1EIS - chain A; structure by X-ray diffraction, 1.66 A resolution.

Chain A:
Name: Protein (agglutinin isolectin VI/agglutinin isolectin V)
Source organism: Urtica dioica
Reference sequence: Q9SYR5 (Q9SYR5_URTDI); residues 1-89 here correspond to UniProt positions 24-112 (UniProt number = residue number + 23)
Chain sequence (90 residues; numbered 1 to 89; the number before each row is that of its first residue):
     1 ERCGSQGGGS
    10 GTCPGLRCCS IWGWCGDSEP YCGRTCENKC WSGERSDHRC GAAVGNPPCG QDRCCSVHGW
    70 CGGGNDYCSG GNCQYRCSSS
Not modelled in the structure: 87-89
Differences from the reference sequence: microheterogeneity Gly10 (Ser33 in Q9SYR5)
Modified / non-standard residues: Glu1 (pyroglutamic acid; PCA)
Disulfide bonds: Cys3-Cys18, Cys12-Cys24, Cys17-Cys31, Cys35-Cys39, Cys49-Cys64, Cys58-Cys70, Cys63-Cys77, Cys82-Cys86

In short:
Chain A is Protein (agglutinin isolectin VI/agglutinin isolectin V) (Urtica dioica); the structure, Uda
uncomplexed form. crystal structure of urtica dioica agglutinin, a superantigen presented by MHC molecules of
..., was determined by X-ray diffraction (same publication as 1EN2 and 1ENM).
